Entry 8FR8 (electron microscopy, 2.76 A resolution); this record covers chains A and W of the 58 polymer chains in the assembly.

Chain A:
Molecule: 23S rRNA
Source organism: Mycolicibacterium smegmatis MC2 155
Sequence (3119 nucleotides; each row starts with the number of its first residue):
     2 AAGUGUUUAAGGGCGCAUGGUGGAUGCCUUGGCACUGGGAGCCGAUGAAG
    52 GACGUAGGAGGCUGCGAUAAGCCUCGGGGAGCUGUCAACCGAGCGUUGAU
   102 CCGAGGAUGUCCGAAUGGGGAAACCCGGCACGAGUGAUGUCGUGUCACCA
   152 GGCGCUGAAUAUAUAGGCGUCUGGGGGGAACGCGGGGAAGUGAAACAUCU
   202 CAGUACCCGUAGGAAGAGAAAACAAAAUGUGAUUCCGUGAGUAGUGGCGA
   252 GCGAAAGCGGAGGAUGGCUAAACCGUAUGCAUGUGAUACCGGGUAGGGGU
   302 UGUGUGUGCGGGGUUGUGGGACCUAUCUUUCCGGCUCUACCUGGCUGGAG
   352 GGCAGUGAGAAAAUGUUGUGGUUAGCGGAAAUGGCUUGGGAUGGCCUGCC
   402 GUAGACGGUGAGAGCCCGGUACGUGAAAACCCGACGUCUGUCUUGAUGGU
   452 GUUCCCGAGUAGCAGCGGGCCCGUGGAAUCUGCUGUGAAUCUGCCGGGAC
   502 CACCCGGUAAGCCUGAAUACUUCCCAGUGACCGAUAGCGGAUUAGUACCG
   552 UGAGGGAAUGGUGAAAAGUACCCCGGGAGGGGAGUGAAAGAGUACCUGAA
   602 ACCGUGCGCUUACAAUCCGUCAGAGCCCUCGACGUGUCGUGGGGUGAUGG
   652 CGUGCCUUUUGAAGAAUGAGCCUGCGAGUCAGGGACAUGUCGCGAGGUUA
   702 ACCCGGGUGGGGUAGCCGCAGCGAAAGCGAGUCUGAAUAGGGCGUAUCCA
   752 CACAAGAGUGUGUGGUGUAGUGGUGUGUUCUGGACCCGAAGCGGAGUGAU
   802 CUACCCAUGGCCAGGGUGAAGCGCGGGUAAGACCGCGUGGAGGCCCGAAC
   852 CCACUUAGGUUGAAGACUGAGGGGAUGAGCUGUGGGUAGGGGUGAAAGGC
   902 CAAUCAAACUCCGUGAUAGCUGGUUCUCCCCGAAAUGCAUUUAGGUGCAG
   952 CGUCGCAUGUUUCUUGCCGGAGGUAGAGCUACUGGAUGGCCGAUGGGCCC
  1002 CACAGGGUUACUGACGUCAGCCAAACUCCGAAUGCCGGUAAGUCCAAGAG
  1052 UGCGGCAGUGAGACGGCGGGGGAUAAGCUCCGUGCGUCGAGAGGGAAACA
  1102 GCCCAGAUCGCCGGCUAAGGCCCCUAAGCGUGUGCUAAGUGGAAAAGGAU
  1152 GUGCAGUCGCGAAGACAACCAGGAGGUUGGCUUAGAAGCAGCCACCCUUG
  1202 AAAGAGUGCGUAAUAGCUCACUGGUCAAGUGAUUGUGCGCCGAUAAUGUA
  1252 GCGGGGCUCAAGCACACCGCCGAAGCCGCGGCAGCCAACGUGUUGGCUGG
  1302 GUAGGGGAGCGUCCUGCAUCCGGUGAAGCCGCCGAGUGAUCGAGUGGUGG
  1352 AGGGUGUGGGAGUGAGAAUGCAGGCAUGAGUAGCGAUUAGGCAAGUGAGA
  1402 ACCUUGCCCGCCGAAAGACCAAGGGUUCCUGGGCCAGGCCAGUCCGCCCA
  1452 GGGUGAGUCGGGACCUAAGGCGAGGCCGACAGGCGUAGUCGAUGGACAAC
  1502 GGGUUGAUAUUCCCGUACCCGUGUAUGUGCGUCCAUGAUGAAUCAGCGGU
  1552 ACUAACCAUCCAAAACCACCGUGACCGCACCUUUCGGGGUGUGGCGUUGG
  1602 UGGGGCUGCAUGGGACCUUCGUUGGUAGUAGUCAAGCGAUGGGGUGACGC
  1652 AGGAAGGUAGCCGUACCGGUCAGUGGUAAUACCGGGGUAAGCCUGUAGGG
  1702 AGUCAGAUAGGUAAAUCCGUCUGGCAUAUAUCCUGAGAGGUGAUGCAUAG
  1752 CCGAGUGAGGCGAAUUCGGUGAUCCUAUGCUGCCGAGAAAAGCCUCUAGC
  1802 GAGGACAUACACGGCCCGUACCCCAAACCAACACAGGUGGUCAGGUAGAG
  1852 AAUACUAAGGCGUACGAGUGAACUAUGGUUAAGGAACUCGGCAAAAUGCC
  1902 CCCGUAACUUCGGGAGAAGGGGGACCCACAUGGCGUGUAAGCCUUUACGG
  1952 CCCAAGCGUGAGUGGGUGGCACAAACCAGUGAGAAGCGACUGUUUACUAA
  2002 AAACACAGGUCCGUGCGAAGUCGCAAGACGAUGUAUACGGACUGACGCCU
  2052 GCCCGGUGCUGGAAGGUUAAGAGGACCCGUUAACUCCCUUUGGGGGUGAA
  2102 GCGGAGAAUUUAAGCCCCAGUAAACGGCGGUGGUAACUAUAACCAUCCUA
  2152 AGGUAGCGAAAUUCCUUGUCGGGUAAGUUCCGACCUGCACGAAUGGCGUA
  2202 ACGACUUCUCAACUGUCUCAACCAUAGACUCGGCGAAAUUGCACUACGAG
  2252 UAAAGAUGCUCGUUACGCGCGGCAGGACGAAAAGACCCCGGGACCUUCAC
  2302 UACAACUUGGUAUUGGUGCUCGAUACGGUUUGUGUAGGAUAGGUGGGAGA
  2352 CUGUGAAGCUCACACGCCAGUGUGGGUGGAGUCGUUGUUGAAAUACCACU
  2402 CUGAUCGUAUUGGGCCUCUAACCUCGGACCGUAUAUCCGGUUCAGGGACA
  2452 GUGCCUGGUGGGUAGUUUAACUGGGGCGGUUGCCUCCUAAAAUGUAACGG
  2502 AGGCGCCCAAAGGUUCCCUCAACCUGGACGGCAAUCAGGUGUUGAGUGUA
  2552 AGUGCACAAGGGAGCUUGACUGCGAGACGGACAUGUCGAGCAGGGACGAA
  2602 AGUCGGGACUAGUGAUCCGGCACCUCUGAGUGGAAGGGGUGUCGCUCAAC
  2652 GGAUAAAAGGUACCCCGGGGAUAACAGGCUGAUCUUCCCCAAGAGUCCAU
  2702 AUCGACGGGAUGGUUUGGCACCUCGAUGUCGGCUCGUCGCAUCCUGGGGC
  2752 UGGAGCAGGUCCCAAGGGUUGGGCUGUUCGCCCAUUAAAGCGGCACGCGA
  2802 GCUGGGUUUAGAACGUCGUGAGACAGUUCGGUCUCUAUCCGCCGCGCGCG
  2852 UCAGAAGCUUGAGGAAACCUGUCCCUAGUACGAGAGGACCGGGACGGACG
  2902 AACCUCUGGUAUACCAGUUGUCCCACCAGGGGCACGGCUGGAUAGCCACG
  2952 UUCGGACAGGAUAACCGCUGAAAGCAUCUAAGCGGGAAACCUCUUCCAAG
  3002 ACCAGGCUUCUCACCCUCUAGGAGGGAUAAGGCCCCCCGCAGACCACGGG
  3052 AUUGAUAGACCAGACCUGGAAGCCUAGUAAUAGGUGCAGGGAACUGGCAC
  3102 UAACCGGCCGAAAACUUAC

Chain W:
Name: 50S ribosomal protein L20
Source organism: Mycolicibacterium smegmatis MC2 155
UniProt: A0QYU6 (RL20_MYCS2); residue numbers follow UniProt; this construct covers 2-125
Sequence (124 residues; row label = number of the first residue in the row):
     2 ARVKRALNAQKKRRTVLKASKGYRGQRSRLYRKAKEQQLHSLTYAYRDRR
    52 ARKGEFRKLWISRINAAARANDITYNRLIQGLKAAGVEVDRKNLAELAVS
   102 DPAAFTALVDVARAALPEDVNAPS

Chain A / chain W interface:
Contacting residue pairs (168; chain A residue first):
  G14(A) - Arg25(W)  hydrogen bond to the sugar
  C15(A) - Gly23(W)  sugar contact
  C15(A) - Tyr24(W)  sugar contact
  C15(A) - Arg25(W)  phosphate contact
  C15(A) - Gly26(W)  hydrogen bond to the phosphate
  C15(A) - Arg30(W)  salt bridge to the phosphate
  G16(A) - Lys22(W)  phosphate contact
  G16(A) - Gly23(W)  phosphate contact
  G16(A) - Ser29(W)  phosphate contact
  C17(A) - Lys22(W)  salt bridge to the phosphate
  U26(A) - Lys5(W)  phosphate contact
  U26(A) - Ala7(W)  sugar contact
  G27(A) - Lys5(W)  phosphate contact
  C533(A) - Ala2(W)  phosphate contact
  C533(A) - Arg3(W)  hydrogen bond to the phosphate
  G534(A) - Arg3(W)  salt bridge to the phosphate
  A535(A) - Lys5(W)  salt bridge to the phosphate
  A537(A) - Arg3(W)  hydrogen bond to the sugar
  A602(A) - Leu31(W)  phosphate contact
  C603(A) - Arg30(W)  phosphate contact
  C619(A) - Arg25(W)  sugar contact
  C619(A) - Arg28(W)  hydrogen bond to the base
  C619(A) - Gln38(W)  hydrogen bond to the phosphate
  C619(A) - His41(W)  phosphate contact
  C619(A) - Tyr45(W)  hydrogen bond to the phosphate
  G620(A) - Tyr24(W)  hydrogen bond to the phosphate
  G620(A) - Arg25(W)  hydrogen bond to the phosphate
  G620(A) - Gln38(W)  sugar contact
  G620(A) - Ser42(W)  hydrogen bond to the sugar
  G620(A) - Tyr45(W)  base contact
  G620(A) - Arg48(W)  base contact
  U621(A) - Tyr24(W)  hydrogen bond to the phosphate
  U621(A) - Ser42(W)  sugar contact
  U621(A) - Tyr45(W)  hydrogen bond to the sugar
  U621(A) - Ala46(W)  hydrogen bond to the sugar
  U621(A) - Asp49(W)  hydrogen bond to the sugar
  C622(A) - Asp49(W)  sugar contact
  C622(A) - Arg53(W)  hydrogen bond to the phosphate
  A623(A) - Arg53(W)  salt bridge to the phosphate
  A623(A) - Phe57(W)  sugar contact
  U646(A) - Gly23(W)  phosphate contact
  G651(A) - Asp49(W)  hydrogen bond to the base
  G651(A) - Glu56(W)  base contact
  C652(A) - Arg48(W)  hydrogen bond to the base
  G653(A) - Tyr45(W)  hydrogen bond to the sugar
  G653(A) - Arg48(W)  hydrogen bond to the sugar
  G655(A) - Glu37(W)  hydrogen bond to the base
  G655(A) - His41(W)  salt bridge to the phosphate
  C656(A) - Glu37(W)  sugar contact
  C656(A) - His41(W)  salt bridge to the phosphate
  A670(A) - Arg33(W)  hydrogen bond to the sugar
  C672(A) - Leu31(W)  sugar contact
  C672(A) - Arg33(W)  salt bridge to the phosphate
  C672(A) - Lys34(W)  salt bridge to the phosphate
  C673(A) - Leu31(W)  phosphate contact
  C673(A) - Arg33(W)  salt bridge to the phosphate
  U674(A) - Gln11(W)  phosphate contact
  U674(A) - Arg14(W)  salt bridge to the phosphate
  G675(A) - Ala7(W)  phosphate contact
  G675(A) - Gln11(W)  hydrogen bond to the phosphate
  G675(A) - Arg14(W)  salt bridge to the phosphate
  C676(A) - Arg3(W)  phosphate contact
  C676(A) - Lys5(W)  phosphate contact
  C676(A) - Arg6(W)  salt bridge to the phosphate
  G677(A) - Arg6(W)  salt bridge to the phosphate
  C927(A) - Lys13(W)  phosphate contact
  A1108(A) - Tyr47(W)  hydrogen bond to the sugar
  A1108(A) - Arg51(W)  hydrogen bond to the sugar
  C1110(A) - Tyr47(W)  hydrogen bond to the phosphate
  C1110(A) - Arg51(W)  salt bridge to the phosphate
  G1111(A) - Tyr47(W)  phosphate contact
  G1111(A) - Arg50(W)  salt bridge to the phosphate
  G1111(A) - Arg51(W)  salt bridge to the phosphate
  C1112(A) - Arg50(W)  phosphate contact
  C1112(A) - Arg53(W)  salt bridge to the phosphate
  C1112(A) - Lys54(W)  salt bridge to the phosphate
  C1113(A) - Arg53(W)  salt bridge to the phosphate
  C1113(A) - Lys54(W)  salt bridge to the phosphate
  C1113(A) - Phe57(W)  stacking on the base
  C1113(A) - Trp61(W)  phosphate contact
  C1113(A) - Lys93(W)  hydrogen bond to the sugar
  G1114(A) - Asp91(W)  phosphate contact
  G1114(A) - Lys93(W)  salt bridge to the phosphate
  G1115(A) - Arg58(W)  salt bridge to the phosphate
  G1115(A) - Lys84(W)  phosphate contact
  G1115(A) - Asp91(W)  phosphate contact
  G1115(A) - Arg92(W)  salt bridge to the phosphate
  C1116(A) - Arg58(W)  salt bridge to the phosphate
  C1116(A) - Lys84(W)  salt bridge to the phosphate
  C1116(A) - Arg92(W)  salt bridge to the phosphate
  A1127(A) - Lys59(W)  sugar contact
  A1127(A) - Ile62(W)  sugar contact
  A1127(A) - Ser63(W)  sugar contact
  A1128(A) - Ile62(W)  sugar contact
  A1128(A) - Ser63(W)  phosphate contact
  A1128(A) - Asn66(W)  hydrogen bond to the phosphate
  G1129(A) - Asn66(W)  hydrogen bond to the phosphate
  G1129(A) - Arg70(W)  salt bridge to the phosphate
  G1129(A) - Thr75(W)  phosphate contact
  G1129(A) - Tyr76(W)  hydrogen bond to the phosphate
  G1129(A) - Asn77(W)  hydrogen bond to the phosphate
  G1129(A) - Arg78(W)  base contact
  C1130(A) - Arg70(W)  salt bridge to the phosphate
  G1131(A) - Asn122(W)  hydrogen bond to the base
  U1132(A) - Asn122(W)  hydrogen bond to the sugar
  C1268(A) - Asn122(W)  hydrogen bond to the sugar
  C1268(A) - Ala123(W)  sugar contact
  C1268(A) - Pro124(W)  phosphate contact
  C1269(A) - Arg78(W)  hydrogen bond to the sugar
  C1269(A) - Val121(W)  hydrogen bond to the sugar
  C1269(A) - Asn122(W)  sugar contact
  C1269(A) - Ala123(W)  sugar contact
  C1269(A) - Pro124(W)  phosphate contact
  G1270(A) - Asn77(W)  hydrogen bond to the sugar
  G1270(A) - Arg78(W)  hydrogen bond to the sugar
  G1270(A) - Gln81(W)  hydrogen bond to the phosphate
  C1271(A) - Tyr76(W)  sugar contact
  C1271(A) - Asn77(W)  sugar contact
  C1271(A) - Ile80(W)  sugar contact
  C1271(A) - Lys84(W)  phosphate contact
  C1272(A) - Arg58(W)  salt bridge to the phosphate
  C1272(A) - Ile62(W)  phosphate contact
  C1272(A) - Tyr76(W)  hydrogen bond to the phosphate
  C1272(A) - Arg92(W)  salt bridge to the phosphate
  G1273(A) - Arg58(W)  salt bridge to the phosphate
  G1273(A) - Ile62(W)  phosphate contact
  A1275(A) - Tyr47(W)  base contact
  A1275(A) - Arg48(W)  base contact
  A1275(A) - Arg51(W)  hydrogen bond to the sugar
  G1312(A) - Asn9(W)  hydrogen bond to the sugar
  G1312(A) - Lys12(W)  hydrogen bond to the sugar
  U1313(A) - Val4(W)  base contact
  U1313(A) - Lys5(W)  sugar contact
  U1313(A) - Leu8(W)  phosphate contact
  U1313(A) - Asn9(W)  sugar contact
  U1313(A) - Lys12(W)  sugar contact
  C1314(A) - Arg3(W)  sugar contact
  C1314(A) - Val4(W)  sugar contact
  C1315(A) - Ala2(W)  sugar contact
  C1330(A) - Leu8(W)  phosphate contact
  C1330(A) - Arg15(W)  salt bridge to the phosphate
  C1331(A) - Arg15(W)  salt bridge to the phosphate
  C1333(A) - Lys19(W)  phosphate contact
  U1341(A) - Lys13(W)  phosphate contact
  C1342(A) - Lys12(W)  salt bridge to the phosphate
  A1362(A) - Ala2(W)  hydrogen bond to the phosphate
  G1363(A) - Ala2(W)  hydrogen bond to the phosphate
  G1363(A) - Arg3(W)  sugar contact
  G1363(A) - Val4(W)  hydrogen bond to the sugar
  U1364(A) - Val4(W)  sugar contact
  G1365(A) - Arg6(W)  sugar contact
  G1365(A) - Asn9(W)  hydrogen bond to the base
  A1366(A) - Arg6(W)  salt bridge to the phosphate
  A1366(A) - Ala10(W)  phosphate contact
  A1366(A) - Lys13(W)  salt bridge to the phosphate
  A1366(A) - Arg14(W)  salt bridge to the phosphate
  G1367(A) - Lys13(W)  salt bridge to the phosphate
  G1367(A) - Tyr32(W)  phosphate contact
  G1367(A) - Arg33(W)  hydrogen bond to the sugar
  G1367(A) - Lys36(W)  salt bridge to the phosphate
  G1367(A) - Glu37(W)  hydrogen bond to the base
  G2242(A) - Lys34(W)  hydrogen bond to the sugar
  C2243(A) - Gln27(W)  hydrogen bond to the phosphate
  C2243(A) - Arg28(W)  hydrogen bond to the sugar
  C2243(A) - Lys34(W)  salt bridge to the phosphate
  A2244(A) - Gly26(W)  phosphate contact
  A2244(A) - Gln27(W)  hydrogen bond to the phosphate
  C2245(A) - Arg25(W)  salt bridge to the phosphate
Interface residues without a listed pair, chain A (77 interface residues in all): C532, C618, G650, A1274, G1329, G1361
Interface residues without a listed pair, chain W (68 interface residues in all): Thr16, Ala52, Gly55

Summary:
Chain A and chain W form an interface of 77 and 68 residues respectively; the contacts include 52 hydrogen
bonds, 42 salt bridges and 1 aromatic stacking contact. Polar pairs include C619(A)-Arg28(W), G651(A)-Asp49(W)
and C652(A)-Arg48(W).
Chain A is 23S rRNA and chain W is 50S ribosomal protein L20, both from Mycolicibacterium smegmatis MC2 155;
the structure, Structure of Mycobacterium smegmatis Rsh bound to a 70S translation initiation complex, was
determined by electron microscopy.
